PDB entry 3KFB | X-ray diffraction, 3.20 A resolution | chains E and F of the 8 polymer chains in the assembly

[Chain E (and F)]
Molecule: Chaperonin
Source organism: Methanococcus maripaludis
Notes: chain F of this document is another copy of the same molecule, construct and numbering; everything in this record applies to it too
Reference sequence: Q877G8 (Q877G8_METMP); numbering as in UniProt (aligned over 1-543)
Amino-acid sequence (543 residues; each row starts with the number of its first residue):
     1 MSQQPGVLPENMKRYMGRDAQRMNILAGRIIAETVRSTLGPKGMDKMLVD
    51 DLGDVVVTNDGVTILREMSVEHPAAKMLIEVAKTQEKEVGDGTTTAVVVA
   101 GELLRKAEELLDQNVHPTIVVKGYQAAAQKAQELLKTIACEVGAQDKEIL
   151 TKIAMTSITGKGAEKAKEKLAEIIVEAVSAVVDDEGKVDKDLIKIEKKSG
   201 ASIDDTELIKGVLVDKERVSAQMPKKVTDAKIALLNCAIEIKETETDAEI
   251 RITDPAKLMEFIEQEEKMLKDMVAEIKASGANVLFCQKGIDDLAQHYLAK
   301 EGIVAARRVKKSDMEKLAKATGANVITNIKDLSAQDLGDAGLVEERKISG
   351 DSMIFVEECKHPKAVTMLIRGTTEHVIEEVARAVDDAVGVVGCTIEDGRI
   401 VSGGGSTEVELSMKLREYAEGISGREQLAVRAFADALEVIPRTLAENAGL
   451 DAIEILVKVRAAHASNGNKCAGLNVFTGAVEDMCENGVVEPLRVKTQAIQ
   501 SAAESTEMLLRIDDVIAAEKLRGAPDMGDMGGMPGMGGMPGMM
Disordered / not traced: 1-10, 520-543
Cystine bridges: Cys470-Cys484
Bound ions: Mg2+: Asp91 (together with AMP-PNP)
Ligand contacts: AMP-PNP (ANP; phosphoaminophosphonic acid-adenylate ester): Thr38, Leu39, Gly40, Pro41, Asn59, Asp60, Gly61, Asp91, Gly92, Thr93, Thr94, Thr95, Thr156, Thr159, Gly160, Lys161, Asp386, Gly403, Gly404, Ile440, Leu444, Leu473, Asn474, Val475, Phe476, Val488, Glu490, Lys495
From the paper describing this entry:
  - binding site for AMP-PNP: Pro41, Thr93, Thr94, Thr95, Gly160, Phe476, Val488
  - catalytic residues: Asp60, Asp386 (citing earlier work)

[Interface between chain E and chain F]
Residue-residue contacts (106):
  Ser37(E) - Asp513(F)
  Lys42(E) - His116(F)
  Lys42(E) - Thr118(F)  hydrogen bond
  Lys42(E) - Ile119(F)
  Gly43(E) - Arg511(F)  hydrogen bond (backbone-side chain)
  Met44(E) - Pro117(F)  hydrophobic
  Met44(E) - Thr118(F)
  Met44(E) - Arg511(F)
  Met44(E) - Asp513(F)
  Asp45(E) - Arg511(F)  salt bridge
  Asp45(E) - Ile512(F)
  Asp45(E) - Asp513(F)  hydrogen bond (backbone-backbone)
  Lys46(E) - Asp513(F)  salt bridge
  Lys46(E) - Asp514(F)
  Met47(E) - Asn24(F)
  Met47(E) - Pro73(F)  hydrophobic
  Met47(E) - Met77(F)  hydrophobic
  Met47(E) - Ile512(F)  hydrophobic
  Met47(E) - Asp514(F)  hydrogen bond (backbone-backbone)
  Met47(E) - Val515(F)
  Met47(E) - Ile516(F)  hydrogen bond (backbone-backbone)
  Leu48(E) - Ile516(F)
  Val49(E) - Pro73(F)  hydrophobic
  Val49(E) - Ile516(F)  hydrogen bond (backbone-backbone)
  Val49(E) - Ala517(F)  hydrophobic
  Val49(E) - Ala518(F)
  Asp50(E) - Ala518(F)
  Asp51(E) - Glu519(F)
  Gly53(E) - Lys76(F)
  Val55(E) - Pro73(F)  hydrophobic
  Val57(E) - Met77(F)  hydrophobic
  Val57(E) - Ile512(F)  hydrophobic
  Asn59(E) - Arg511(F)
  Ser69(E) - Asn11(F)
  Lys161(E) - Arg511(F)  hydrogen bond (backbone-side chain)
  Gly162(E) - Arg511(F)
  Glu164(E) - Val121(F)
  Glu164(E) - Gln125(F)  hydrogen bond (backbone-side chain)
  Glu164(E) - Arg511(F)  salt bridge
  Lys165(E) - Arg511(F)
  Lys167(E) - Gln129(F)
  Gly200(E) - Glu88(F)
  Ala201(E) - Gln497(F)
  Ser202(E) - Gln500(F)
  Ser202(E) - Glu504(F)
  Ile203(E) - Glu504(F)
  Gln222(E) - Val325(F)
  Ile241(E) - Glu245(F)
  Glu243(E) - Glu245(F)
  Glu243(E) - Thr246(F)
  Glu249(E) - Asp247(F)
  Glu249(E) - Glu249(F)
  Ile250(E) - Thr246(F)
  Ile250(E) - Asp247(F)  hydrogen bond (backbone-backbone)
  Ile250(E) - Ala248(F)
  Ile250(E) - Glu249(F)  hydrogen bond (backbone-backbone)
  Arg251(E) - Glu249(F)
  Arg251(E) - Arg251(F)
  Ile252(E) - Ala248(F)  hydrophobic
  Ile252(E) - Glu249(F)  hydrogen bond (backbone-backbone)
  Ile252(E) - Ile250(F)
  Ile252(E) - Arg251(F)  hydrogen bond (backbone-backbone)
  Thr253(E) - Arg251(F)
  Thr253(E) - Phe261(F)
  Pro255(E) - Glu260(F)
  Pro255(E) - Phe261(F)  hydrophobic
  Pro255(E) - Gln264(F)
  Leu258(E) - Gln264(F)
  Leu258(E) - Met268(F)  hydrophobic
  Met259(E) - Met268(F)  hydrophobic
  Phe261(E) - Thr244(F)
  Ile262(E) - Lys242(F)
  Ile262(E) - Thr244(F)
  Glu263(E) - Lys330(F)  salt bridge
  Glu265(E) - Thr244(F)
  Glu265(E) - Glu245(F)  hydrogen bond (side chain-backbone)
  Glu265(E) - Thr246(F)  hydrogen bond
  Glu266(E) - Lys242(F)  salt bridge
  Asp292(E) - Lys288(F)  salt bridge
  Asp292(E) - Thr327(F)
  Leu293(E) - Lys242(F)
  Leu293(E) - Asn328(F)
  His296(E) - Ile326(F)
  His296(E) - Thr327(F)
  His296(E) - Asn328(F)
  His296(E) - Asp331(F)
  Tyr297(E) - Asn328(F)
  Lys300(E) - Asp331(F)  salt bridge
  Arg307(E) - Lys311(F)
  Lys347(E) - Asp189(F)  salt bridge
  Lys347(E) - Asp191(F)  salt bridge
  Ser349(E) - Lys87(F)  hydrogen bond (backbone-side chain)
  Thr372(E) - Thr84(F)  hydrogen bond (backbone-side chain)
  Thr372(E) - Gln497(F)
  Thr372(E) - Ser501(F)
  Thr372(E) - Glu504(F)  hydrogen bond
  Thr373(E) - Glu80(F)
  Thr373(E) - Val81(F)
  Glu374(E) - Glu80(F)
  His375(E) - Met77(F)
  His375(E) - Glu80(F)  salt bridge
  His375(E) - Met508(F)
  Val376(E) - Glu504(F)
  Val376(E) - Met508(F)  hydrophobic
  Glu379(E) - Met508(F)
  Asn447(E) - His116(F)  hydrogen bond (backbone-side chain)
Other interface residues (no listed pair), chain E (65 interface residues in all): Thr34, Pro41, Met68, Ser199, Asp254, Gly350, Arg370, Gly371, Ala448
Other interface residues (no listed pair), chain F (61 interface residues in all): Arg14, Ala74, Asn236, Lys257, Asn324, Ser505, Glu507

[In short]
Chain E and chain F form an interface of 65 and 61 residues respectively; the contacts include 18 hydrogen
bonds and 10 salt bridges. Among the polar pairs are Asp45(E)-Arg511(F), Lys46(E)-Asp513(F) and
Glu164(E)-Arg511(F). The paper reports catalytic residues Asp60(E) and Asp386(E); a binding site for AMP-PNP
at Pro41(E), Thr93(E) and Thr94(E) among others.
Both chains are Chaperonin (Methanococcus maripaludis). Entry 3KFB (Crystal structure of a group II chaperonin
from Methanococcus maripaludis) was determined by X-ray diffraction, deposited together with 3KFE and 3KFK.
